6RFD - chains a and N of the 5 polymer chains in the assembly; structure by electron microscopy, 3.90 A resolution.

== Chain a ==
Protein: Tubulin alpha-1B chain
From: Bos taurus
UniProt: P81947 (TBA1B_BOVIN); residue numbers follow UniProt; this construct covers 1-37, 47-441
Chain sequence (432 residues; numbered 1 to 441; 9 numbers in that range are skipped by the numbering (no residue carries them; nothing is unmodelled there); the number before each row is that of its first residue):
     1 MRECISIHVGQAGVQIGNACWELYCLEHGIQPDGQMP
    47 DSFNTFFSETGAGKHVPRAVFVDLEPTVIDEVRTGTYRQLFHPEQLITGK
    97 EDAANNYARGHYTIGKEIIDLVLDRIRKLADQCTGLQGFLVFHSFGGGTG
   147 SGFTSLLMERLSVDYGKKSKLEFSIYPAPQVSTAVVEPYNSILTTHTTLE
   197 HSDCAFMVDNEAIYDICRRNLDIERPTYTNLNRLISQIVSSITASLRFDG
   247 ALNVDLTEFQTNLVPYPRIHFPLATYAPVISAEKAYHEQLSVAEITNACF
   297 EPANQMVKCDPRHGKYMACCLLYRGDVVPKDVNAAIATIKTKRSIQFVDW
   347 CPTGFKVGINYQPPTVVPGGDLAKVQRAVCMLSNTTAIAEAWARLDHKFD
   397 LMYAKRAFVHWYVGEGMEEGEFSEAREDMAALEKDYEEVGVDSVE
Ligand contacts: GTP (guanosine-5'-triphosphate): Gly-10, Gln-11, Ala-12, Gln-15, Asp-69, Glu-71, Asp-98, Asn-101, Ser-140, Gly-142, Gly-143, Gly-144, Thr-145, Gly-146, Ile-171, Thr-179, Glu-183, Asn-206, Tyr-224, Asn-228, Ile-231

== Chain N ==
Protein: Neuronal migration protein doublecortin
From: Homo sapiens
UniProt: O43602 (DCX_HUMAN); residues 44-142 here = UniProt positions 44-142
Chain sequence (99 residues; row label = number of the first residue in the row):
    44 QALSNEKKAKKVRFYRNGDRYFKGIVYAVSSDRFRSFDALLADLTRSLSD
    94 NINLPQGVRYIYTIDGSRKIGSMDELEEGESYVCSSDNFFKKVEYTKNV
Swiss-Prot annotation at these positions:
  - modified residue: Ser-47 (Phosphoserine), Tyr-70 (Phosphotyrosine), Ser-74 (Phosphoserine), Ser-90 (Phosphoserine), Ser-110 (Phosphoserine), Ser-115 (Phosphoserine)

== How chain a and chain N interact ==
Contacting residue pairs - 12 pairs, chain a then chain N:
  Lys-336(a) with Pro-98(N); Gln-99(N); Arg-102(N)
  Thr-337(a) with Gln-99(N)
  Lys-338(a) with Arg-102(N), hydrogen bond (backbone-side chain)
  Arg-339(a) with Asp-81(N), salt bridge; Leu-84(N); Arg-102(N)
  Ile-341(a) with Arg-102(N), hydrogen bond (backbone-side chain)
  Gln-342(a) with Arg-102(N)
  Phe-343(a) with Gln-99(N)
  Glu-441(a) with Phe-132(N)
Interface residues without a listed pair, chain a (9 interface residues in all): Asp-345
Interface residues without a listed pair, chain N (9 interface residues in all): Thr-88, Gly-100, Val-101

== In short ==
The chain a/chain N interface involves 9 residues from each chain; the contacts include 2 hydrogen bonds and 1
salt bridge. Polar contacts include Arg-339(a)/Asp-81(N), Lys-338(a)/Arg-102(N) and Ile-341(a)/Arg-102(N).
Ligands of chain a: GTP.
Chain a is Tubulin alpha-1B chain (Bos taurus) and chain N is Neuronal migration protein doublecortin (Homo
sapiens); the structure, Cryo-EM structure of the N-terminal DC repeat (NDC) of NDC-NDC chimera (human
sequence) bound to 14-protofilament ..., was determined by electron microscopy together with 6REV and 6RF2
from the same study.
